7EH1 - chains A and C of the 9 polymer chains in the assembly; structure by X-ray diffraction, 2.90 A resolution.

[Chain A]
Name: DNA-directed RNA polymerase subunit alpha
From: Thermus thermophilus HB8
Notes: EC 2.7.7.6
UniProtKB: Q5SHR6 (RPOA_THET8); residue numbers follow UniProt; this construct covers 1-315
Chain sequence (315 residues; row label = number of the first residue in the row):
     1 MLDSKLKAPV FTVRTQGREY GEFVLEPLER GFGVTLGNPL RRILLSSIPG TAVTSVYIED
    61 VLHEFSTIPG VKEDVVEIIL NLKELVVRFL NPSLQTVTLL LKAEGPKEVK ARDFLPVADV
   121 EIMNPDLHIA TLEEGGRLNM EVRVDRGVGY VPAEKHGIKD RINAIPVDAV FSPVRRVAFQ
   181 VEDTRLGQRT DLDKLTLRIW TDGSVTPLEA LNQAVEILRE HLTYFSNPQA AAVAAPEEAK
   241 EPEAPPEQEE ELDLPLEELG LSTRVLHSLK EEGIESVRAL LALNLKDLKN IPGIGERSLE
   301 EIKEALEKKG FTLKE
Not modelled in the structure: 1-3, 235-315

[Chain C]
Name: DNA-directed RNA polymerase subunit beta
From: Thermus thermophilus HB8
Notes: EC 2.7.7.6
UniProtKB: Q8RQE9 (RPOB_THET8); residue numbers follow UniProt; this construct covers 1-1119
Chain sequence (1119 residues; row label = number of the first residue in the row):
     1 MEIKRFGRIR EVIPLPPLTE IQVESYRRAL QADVPPEKRE NVGIQAAFRE TFPIEEEDKG
    61 KGGLVLDFLE YRLGEPPFPQ DECREKDLTY QAPLYARLQL IHKDTGLIKE DEVFLGHIPL
   121 MTEDGSFIIN GADRVIVSQI HRSPGVYFTP DPARPGRYIA SIIPLPKRGP WIDLEVEPNG
   181 VVSMKVNKRK FPLVLLLRVL GYDQETLARE LGAYGELVQG LMDESVFAMR PEEALIRLFT
   241 LLRPGDPPKR DKAVAYVYGL IADPRRYDLG EAGRYKAEEK LGIRLSGRTL ARFEDGEFKD
   301 EVFLPTLRYL FALTAGVPGH EVDDIDHLGN RRIRTVGELM TDQFRVGLAR LARGVRERML
   361 MGSEDSLTPA KLVNSRPLEA AIREFFSRSQ LSQFKDETNP LSSLRHKRRI SALGPGGLTR
   421 ERAGFDVRDV HRTHYGRICP VETPEGANIG LITSLAAYAR VDELGFIRTP YRRVVGGVVT
   481 DEVVYMTATE EDRYTIAQAN TPLEGNRIAA ERVVARRKGE PVIVSPEEVE FMDVSPKQVF
   541 SVNTNLIPFL EHDDANRALM GSNMQTQAVP LIRAQAPVVM TGLEERVVRD SLAALYAEED
   601 GEVAKVDGNR IVVRYEDGRL VEYPLRRFYR SNQGTALDQR PRVVVGQRVR KGDLLADGPA
   661 SENGFLALGQ NVLVAIMPFD GYNFEDAIVI SEELLKRDFY TSIHIERYEI EARDTKLGPE
   721 RITRDIPHLS EAALRDLDEE GVVRIGAEVK PGDILVGRTS FKGESEPTPE ERLLRSIFGE
   781 KARDVKDTSL RVPPGEGGIV VRTVRLRRGD PGVELKPGVR EVVRVYVAQK RKLQVGDKLA
   841 NRHGNKGVVA KILPVEDMPH LPDGTPVDVI LNPLGVPSRM NLGQILETHL GLAGYFLGQR
   901 YISPIFDGAK EPEIKELLAQ AFEVYFGKRK GEGFGVDKRE VEVLRRAEKL GLVTPGKTPE
   961 EQLKELFLQG KVVLYDGRTG EPIEGPIVVG QMFIMKLYHM VEDKMHARST GPYSLITQQP
  1021 LGGKAQFGGQ RFGEMEVWAL EAYGAAHTLQ EMLTLKSDDI EGRNAAYEAI IKGEDVPEPS
  1081 VPESFRVLVK ELQALALDVQ TLDEKDNPVD IFEGLASKR
Not modelled in the structure: 57-62, 1119

[Interface between chain A and chain C]
Residue-residue contacts (84; chain A residue first):
  Glu22(A) with Phe934(C)
  Val34(A) with Arg939(C); Thr979(C)
  Asn38(A) with Gly977(C), hydrogen bond (side chain-backbone); Arg978(C), hydrogen bond (side chain-backbone); Thr979(C), hydrogen bond (side chain-backbone); Gly980(C), hydrogen bond (side chain-backbone)
  Arg41(A) with His860(C), hydrogen bond; Gly977(C)
  Arg42(A) with Glu856(C), hydrogen bond (side chain-backbone); Asp857(C), salt bridge; Gly977(C), hydrogen bond (side chain-backbone); Arg978(C)
  Ser46(A) with Glu856(C)
  Leu62(A) with Ile745(C), hydrophobic; Gly746(C)
  His63(A) with Ile745(C); Gly746(C); Ile799(C); Val800(C); Val801(C)
  Glu64(A) with Lys830(C), salt bridge
  Phe65(A) with Phe628(C); Ile703(C), hydrophobic; Ile799(C), hydrophobic; Lys830(C)
  Ser66(A) with Phe628(C)
  Thr67(A) with Gly608(C); Asn609(C), hydrogen bond
  Ile68(A) with Asp607(C)
  Pro69(A) with Asp607(C)
  Gly70(A) with Asp607(C), hydrogen bond (backbone-side chain)
  Val71(A) with Asp607(C), hydrogen bond (backbone-side chain); Gly608(C), hydrogen bond (backbone-backbone)
  Lys72(A) with Val606(C); Gly608(C); Pro641(C), hydrogen bond (side chain-backbone); Arg642(C); Val643(C), hydrogen bond (side chain-backbone)
  Asp74(A) with Arg627(C), salt bridge; Arg640(C)
  Leu80(A) with Arg573(C); Asp698(C)
  Lys83(A) with Lys696(C), hydrogen bond (side chain-backbone); Asp698(C), salt bridge
  Thr131(A) with Val644(C)
  Glu133(A) with Lys605(C); Val606(C), hydrogen bond (side chain-backbone); Arg610(C), salt bridge; Val645(C)
  Tyr150(A) with Glu692(C); Leu695(C); Lys696(C); Lys832(C)
  Glu154(A) with Lys832(C)
  Ile162(A) with Arg744(C)
  Asp168(A) with Lys832(C), salt bridge
  Val170(A) with Lys696(C)
  Arg176(A) with Asp863(C), salt bridge; Gly864(C); Thr865(C)
  Val177(A) with Gly864(C)
  Ala178(A) with Pro862(C); Asp863(C); Gly864(C)
  Phe179(A) with Asp937(C); Arg939(C), hydrogen bond (backbone-side chain)
  Gln180(A) with Arg929(C); Phe934(C); Gly935(C), hydrogen bond (side chain-backbone); Asp937(C)
  Val181(A) with Asp937(C), hydrogen bond (backbone-side chain); Lys938(C), hydrogen bond (backbone-backbone); Arg939(C)
  Glu182(A) with Phe934(C); Gly935(C), hydrogen bond (side chain-backbone); Lys938(C)
  Asp183(A) with Lys938(C), salt bridge
  Asp191(A) with Lys938(C), salt bridge
  Leu192(A) with Lys938(C), hydrogen bond (backbone-side chain)
  Asp193(A) with Lys938(C), salt bridge
  Thr196(A) with Phe934(C)
  Arg198(A) with Glu932(C), salt bridge; Phe934(C)
Interface residues without a listed pair, chain A (44 interface residues in all): Leu45, Val76, Asn163, Trp200
Interface residues without a listed pair, chain C (52 interface residues in all): Ala828, Gln829, Val855, Val936, Asp976, Glu981

[Overview]
The interface between chain A and chain C involves 44 residues on one side and 52 on the other; the contacts
include 21 hydrogen bonds and 11 salt bridges. Among the polar pairs are Arg42(A)-Asp857(C),
Glu64(A)-Lys830(C) and Asp74(A)-Arg627(C).
Chain A is DNA-directed RNA polymerase subunit alpha and chain C is DNA-directed RNA polymerase subunit beta,
both from Thermus thermophilus HB8; the structure, Thermus thermophilus transcription initiation complex
containing a template-strand purine at position TSS-2, GpG RNA primer, and ..., was determined by X-ray
diffraction together with 7EH0 and 7EH2 from the same study.
